Entry 5CA0 (X-ray diffraction, 2.50 A resolution); this record covers chains B and C of the 6 polymer chains in the assembly.

Chain B:
Molecule: Uncharacterized protein
From: Sus scrofa
UniProtKB: F2Z5B2 (F2Z5B2_PIG); numbering as in UniProt (aligned over 1-445)
Sequence (445 residues; numbered 1 to 445; the number before each row is that of its first residue):
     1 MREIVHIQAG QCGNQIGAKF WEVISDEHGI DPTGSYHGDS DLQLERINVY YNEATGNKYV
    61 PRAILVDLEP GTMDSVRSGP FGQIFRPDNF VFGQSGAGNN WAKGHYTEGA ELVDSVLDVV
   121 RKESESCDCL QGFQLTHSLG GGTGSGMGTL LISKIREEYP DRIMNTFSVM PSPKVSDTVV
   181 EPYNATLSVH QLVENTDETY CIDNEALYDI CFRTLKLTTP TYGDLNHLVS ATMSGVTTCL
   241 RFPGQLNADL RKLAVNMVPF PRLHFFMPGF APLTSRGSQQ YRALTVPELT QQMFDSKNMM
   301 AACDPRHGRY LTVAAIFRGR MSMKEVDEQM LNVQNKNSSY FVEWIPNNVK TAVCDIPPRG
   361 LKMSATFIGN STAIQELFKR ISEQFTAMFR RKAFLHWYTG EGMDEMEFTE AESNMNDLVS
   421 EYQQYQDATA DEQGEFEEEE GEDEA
Not modelled in the structure: 1-2, 429-445
Bound ions: Mg2+: Gln-11 (together with GDP)
Small-molecule neighbours:
  - GDP (guanosine-5'-diphosphate): Gly-10, Gln-11, Cys-12, Gln-15, Asn-99, Ser-138, Gly-140, Gly-141, Gly-142, Thr-143, Gly-144, Val-169, Pro-171, Val-175, Asp-177, Glu-181, Asn-204, Leu-207, Tyr-222, Leu-225, Asn-226
  - Lexibulin (LXL; 1-ethyl-3-[2-methoxy-4-(5-methyl-4-{[(1S)-1-(pyridin-3-yl)butyl]amino}pyrimidin-2-yl)phenyl]urea): Asn-165, Glu-198, Tyr-200, Val-236, Thr-237, Cys-239, Leu-240, Leu-246, Asn-247, Ala-248, Asp-249, Leu-250, Lys-252, Leu-253, Asn-256, Met-257, Val-313, Ala-314, Ala-315, Ile-316, Asn-348, Lys-350, Thr-351, Ala-352, Ile-368

Chain C:
Molecule: Tubulin alpha-1B chain
From: Sus scrofa
UniProtKB: Q2XVP4 (TBA1B_PIG); residues 1-451 here = UniProt positions 1-451
Sequence (451 residues; each row starts with the number of its first residue):
     1 MRECISIHVG QAGVQIGNAC WELYCLEHGI QPDGQMPSDK TIGGGDDSFN TFFSETGAGK
    61 HVPRAVFVDL EPTVIDEVRT GTYRQLFHPE QLITGKEDAA NNYARGHYTI GKEIIDLVLD
   121 RIRKLADQCT GLQGFLVFHS FGGGTGSGFT SLLMERLSVD YGKKSKLEFS IYPAPQVSTA
   181 VVEPYNSILT THTTLEHSDC AFMVDNEAIY DICRRNLDIE RPTYTNLNRL ISQIVSSITA
   241 SLRFDGALNV DLTEFQTNLV PYPRIHFPLA TYAPVISAEK AYHEQLSVAE ITNACFEPAN
   301 QMVKCDPRHG KYMACCLLYR GDVVPKDVNA AIATIKTKRS IQFVDWCPTG FKVGINYQPP
   361 TVVPGGDLAK VQRAVCMLSN TTAIAEAWAR LDHKFDLMYA KRAFVHWYVG EGMEEGEFSE
   421 AREDMAALEK DYEEVGVDSV EGEGEEEGEE Y
Not modelled in the structure: 441-451
Bound ions: Ca2+: Asp-39, Thr-41, Gly-44, Glu-55
Small-molecule neighbours:
  - GTP (guanosine-5'-triphosphate): Gly-10, Gln-11, Ala-12, Gln-15, Ile-16, Asp-69, Asp-98, Ala-99, Ala-100, Asn-101, Ser-140, Gly-142, Gly-143, Gly-144, Thr-145, Gly-146, Ile-171, Pro-173, Val-177, Ser-178, Glu-183, Asn-206, Tyr-224, Leu-227, Asn-228, Ile-231
  - Lexibulin (LXL; 1-ethyl-3-[2-methoxy-4-(5-methyl-4-{[(1S)-1-(pyridin-3-yl)butyl]amino}pyrimidin-2-yl)phenyl]urea): Asn-101, Thr-179, Val-181
UniProt features mapped onto this chain:
  - motif: Met-1 to Cys-4 (MREC motif)
  - active site: Glu-254
  - binding site (GTP): Gly-10, Gln-11, Ala-12, Gln-15, Glu-71, Ala-99, Ser-140, Gly-143, Gly-144, Thr-145, Gly-146, Thr-179, Glu-183, Asn-206, Tyr-224, Asn-228, Leu-252
  - binding site (Mg(2+)): Glu-71
  - site: Tyr-451 (Involved in polymerization)
  - modified residue: Lys-40 (N6,N6,N6-trimethyllysine), Ser-48 (Phosphoserine), Ser-232 (Phosphoserine), Tyr-282 (3'-nitrotyrosine), Arg-339 (Omega-N-methylarginine), Ser-439 (Phosphoserine), Glu-443 (5-glutamyl polyglutamate), Glu-445 (5-glutamyl polyglutamate), Tyr-451 (3'-nitrotyrosine)
  - cross-link (Glycyl lysine isopeptide (Lys-Gly)): Lys-326 (interchain with G-Cter in ubiquitin), Lys-370 (interchain with G-Cter in ubiquitin)

How chain B and chain C interact:
Residue-residue contacts (37; chain B residue first):
  Ser-95(B) / Arg-2(C)
  Asn-99(B) / Glu-254(C)
  Asp-177(B) / Lys-352(C)  hydrogen bond (backbone-side chain)
  Thr-178(B) / Asn-258(C)
  Val-179(B) / Asn-258(C)  hydrogen bond (backbone-side chain)
  Val-179(B) / Pro-348(C)  hydrophobic
  Val-180(B) / Thr-257(C)
  Thr-219(B) / Asn-329(C)
  Ala-387(B) / Trp-346(C)
  Met-388(B) / Trp-346(C)
  Arg-390(B) / Asp-345(C)  salt bridge
  Arg-390(B) / Ser-439(C)  hydrogen bond
  Arg-391(B) / Tyr-262(C)  hydrogen bond (backbone-side chain)
  Arg-391(B) / Asp-345(C)  salt bridge
  Arg-391(B) / Trp-346(C)
  Arg-391(B) / Glu-434(C)  hydrogen bond (side chain-backbone)
  Arg-391(B) / Val-435(C)
  Arg-391(B) / Val-437(C)  hydrogen bond (side chain-backbone)
  Arg-391(B) / Asp-438(C)
  Arg-391(B) / Ser-439(C)  hydrogen bond
  Lys-392(B) / Tyr-262(C)
  Ala-393(B) / Pro-261(C)
  Ala-393(B) / Tyr-262(C)
  Ala-393(B) / Trp-346(C)  hydrophobic
  Phe-394(B) / Thr-257(C)
  Phe-394(B) / Asn-258(C)
  Phe-394(B) / Val-260(C)
  Phe-394(B) / Pro-261(C)  hydrogen bond (backbone-backbone)
  Phe-394(B) / Trp-346(C)  hydrophobic
  Phe-394(B) / Cys-347(C)  hydrophobic
  His-396(B) / Val-260(C)  hydrogen bond (side chain-backbone)
  His-396(B) / Pro-261(C)
  His-396(B) / Tyr-262(C)
  His-396(B) / Pro-263(C)
  Trp-397(B) / Gln-256(C)
  Trp-397(B) / Thr-257(C)  hydrogen bond (side chain-backbone)
  Trp-397(B) / Val-260(C)  hydrogen bond (side chain-backbone)
Interface residues without a listed pair, chain B (20 interface residues in all): Gln-94, Gly-98, Thr-218, Leu-395
Interface residues without a listed pair, chain C (23 interface residues in all): Met-1, Met-313, Lys-326

In short:
Chain B and chain C form an interface of 20 and 23 residues respectively, with 11 hydrogen bonds and 2 salt
bridges. Polar pairs include Arg-390(B)/Asp-345(C), Arg-391(B)/Asp-345(C) and Asp-177(B)/Lys-352(C). Chain B
binds GDP and Lexibulin. Ligands of chain C: GTP and Lexibulin.
Chain B is Uncharacterized protein and chain C is Tubulin alpha-1B chain, both from Sus scrofa; the structure,
Crystal structure of T2R-TTL-Lexibulin complex, was determined by X-ray diffraction, deposited together with
5C8Y, 5CA1 and 5CB4.
